PDB entry 3H4P | X-ray diffraction, 4.10 A resolution (low resolution: residue-level contacts below are approximate; hydrogen-bond / salt-bridge calls are withheld) | chains D and E of the 14 polymer chains in the assembly

== Chain D (and E) ==
Name: Proteasome subunit alpha
Source organism: Methanocaldococcus jannaschii
Notes: EC 3.4.25.1; chain E of this document is another copy of the same molecule, construct and numbering; everything in this record applies to it too
UniProtKB: Q60177 (PSMA_METJA); residues 1-261 here = UniProt positions 1-261
Sequence (264 residues; each row starts with the number of its first residue; numbers below 1 keep their minus sign (Gly-2 is residue -2)):
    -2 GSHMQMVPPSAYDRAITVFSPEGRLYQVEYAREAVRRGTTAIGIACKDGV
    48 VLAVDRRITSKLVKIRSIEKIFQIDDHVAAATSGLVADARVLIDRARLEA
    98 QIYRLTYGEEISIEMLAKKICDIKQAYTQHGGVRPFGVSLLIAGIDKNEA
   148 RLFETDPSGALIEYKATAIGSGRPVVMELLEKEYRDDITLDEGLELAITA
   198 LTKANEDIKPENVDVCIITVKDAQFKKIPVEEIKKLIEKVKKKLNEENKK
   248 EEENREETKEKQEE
Unresolved in the structure: -2 to 12, 245-261
Sequence notes: expression tag (-2 to 0)

== How chain D and chain E interact ==
Pairs across the interface (59; chain D residue first):
  Ile13(D) - Ile13(E)
  Ile13(D) - Gly129(E)
  Val15(D) - Arg131(E)
  Phe16(D) - Gln24(E)
  Phe16(D) - Tyr27(E)
  Phe16(D) - Ala28(E)
  Phe16(D) - Arg131(E)
  Ser17(D) - Tyr27(E)
  Pro18(D) - Tyr27(E)
  Glu19(D) - Tyr27(E)
  Glu19(D) - Glu30(E)
  Glu19(D) - Arg34(E)
  Gly20(D) - Tyr27(E)
  Gly20(D) - Glu30(E)
  Gly20(D) - Ala31(E)
  Gly20(D) - Arg34(E)
  Leu22(D) - Arg131(E)
  Glu111(D) - Glu66(E)
  Lys115(D) - Glu66(E)
  Lys115(D) - Arg87(E)
  Cys118(D) - Arg87(E)
  Asp119(D) - Arg87(E)
  Gln122(D) - Ala84(E)
  Gln122(D) - Asp85(E)
  Gln122(D) - Val88(E)
  Gln122(D) - Arg131(E)
  Thr125(D) - Arg131(E)
  Gln126(D) - Tyr124(E)
  Gln126(D) - Val130(E)
  Gln126(D) - Arg131(E)
  Gln126(D) - Phe133(E)
  His127(D) - Tyr124(E)
  Gly128(D) - Gly129(E)
  Glu146(D) - Lys61(E)
  Arg148(D) - Lys61(E)
  Ser155(D) - Ala84(E)
  Gly156(D) - Ala84(E)
  Gly156(D) - Arg87(E)
  Ala157(D) - Arg87(E)
  Leu158(D) - Ser64(E)
  Leu158(D) - Ile65(E)
  Leu158(D) - Glu66(E)
  Leu158(D) - Val83(E)
  Ile159(D) - Ser64(E)
  Glu160(D) - Val60(E)
  Glu160(D) - Lys61(E)
  Glu160(D) - Ser64(E)
  Tyr161(D) - Leu59(E)
  Tyr161(D) - Val60(E)
  Tyr161(D) - Lys61(E)
  Lys162(D) - Leu59(E)
  Lys162(D) - Val60(E)
  Lys162(D) - Lys61(E)
  Ala163(D) - Leu59(E)
  Leu177(D) - Leu59(E)
  Glu178(D) - Ser57(E)
  Glu178(D) - Lys58(E)
  Glu178(D) - Leu59(E)
  Lys179(D) - Lys58(E)
Other interface residues (no listed pair), chain D (34 interface residues in all): Arg21, Met112, Tyr181
Other interface residues (no listed pair), chain E (29 interface residues in all): Arg63, Phe69, Asp91, Pro132

== Summary ==
Chain D and chain E form an interface of 34 and 29 residues respectively.
Chain D and chain E are both Proteasome subunit alpha (Methanocaldococcus jannaschii); the structure,
Proteasome 20S core particle from Methanocaldococcus jannaschii, was determined by X-ray diffraction,
deposited together with 3H43 and 3H4M.
